7QOH - chains D and h of the 18 polymer chains in the assembly; structure by electron microscopy, 3.32 A resolution.

[Chain D]
Name: Major capsid protein gp32
Source organism: Bacteroides phage crAss001
UniProt: A0A385DVU6 (A0A385DVU6_9CAUD); residues 1-504 here = UniProt positions 1-504
Amino-acid sequence (504 residues; numbered 1 to 504; the number before each row is that of its first residue):
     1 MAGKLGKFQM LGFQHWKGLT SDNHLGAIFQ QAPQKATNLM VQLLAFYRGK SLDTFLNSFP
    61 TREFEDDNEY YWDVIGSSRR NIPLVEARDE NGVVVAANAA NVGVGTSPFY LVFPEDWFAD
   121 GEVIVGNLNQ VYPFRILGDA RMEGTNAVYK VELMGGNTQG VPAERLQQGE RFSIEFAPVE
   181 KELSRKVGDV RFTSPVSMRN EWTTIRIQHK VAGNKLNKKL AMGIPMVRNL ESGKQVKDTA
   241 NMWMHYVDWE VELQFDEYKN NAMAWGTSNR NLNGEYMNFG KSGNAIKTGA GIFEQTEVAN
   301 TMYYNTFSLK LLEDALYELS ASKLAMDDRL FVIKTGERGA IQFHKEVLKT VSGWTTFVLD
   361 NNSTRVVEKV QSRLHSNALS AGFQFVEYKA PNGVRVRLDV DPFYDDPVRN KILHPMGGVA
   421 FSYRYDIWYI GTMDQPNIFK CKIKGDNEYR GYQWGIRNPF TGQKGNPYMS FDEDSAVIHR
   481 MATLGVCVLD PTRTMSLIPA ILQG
Disordered / not traced: 1, 17-31, 212, 231-242, 456-474
Metal / ion sites: Mg2+: T296, A299, P491, T494

[Chain h]
Name: Portal vertex capsid protein gp57
Source organism: Bacteroides phage crAss001
UniProt: A0A385DTA3 (A0A385DTA3_9CAUD); numbering as in UniProt (aligned over 1-104)
Amino-acid sequence (104 residues; row label = number of the first residue in the row):
     1 MAGQQGIYCA PDNIVPNRDR VDVGCAPDGA MQLWVMEYEV TGIGKGCAMC KAINPQQAEM
    61 LLKSNGIYNG SSYLYKVTRI EQVIVPPCNG LMAEQVVTYK DVVS
Disordered / not traced: 1-29, 103-104

[Chain D / chain h interface]
Residue-residue contacts (13; chain D residue first):
  A2(D) with I67(h)
  G3(D) with I67(h)
  K4(D) with N65(h), hydrogen bond (side chain-backbone)
  K411(D) with N69(h), hydrogen bond (backbone-side chain)
  I412(D) with N69(h); G70(h)
  L413(D) with N65(h); G66(h); I67(h); N69(h)
  H414(D) with I67(h)
  P415(D) with I67(h), hydrophobic; Y68(h), hydrophobic

[In short]
8 residues of chain D face 6 of chain h across their interface; the contacts include 2 hydrogen bonds. Polar
contacts include K4(D)-N65(h) and K411(D)-N69(h). T296(D), A299(D), P491(D) and T494(D) form the Mg2+ site.
Here chain D is Major capsid protein gp32 and chain h is Portal vertex capsid protein gp57, both from
Bacteroides phage crAss001. Entry 7QOH (Unique vertex of the phicrAss001 virion with C5 symmetry imposed) was
determined by electron microscopy together with 7QOG, 7QOI, 7QOJ, 7QOK and 7QOL from the same study.
